Entry 2ORJ (X-ray diffraction, 1.80 A resolution); this record covers chains B and C of the 3 polymer chains in the assembly.

# Chain B (and C)
Protein: Pulmonary surfactant-associated protein D
Organism: Homo sapiens
Notes: fragment: head and neck domain; chain C of this document is another copy of the same molecule, construct and numbering; everything in this record applies to it too
Reference sequence: P35247 (SFTPD_HUMAN); residues 203-355 here correspond to UniProt positions 223-375 (UniProt number = residue number + 20)
Chain sequence (160 residues; row label = number of the first residue in the row):
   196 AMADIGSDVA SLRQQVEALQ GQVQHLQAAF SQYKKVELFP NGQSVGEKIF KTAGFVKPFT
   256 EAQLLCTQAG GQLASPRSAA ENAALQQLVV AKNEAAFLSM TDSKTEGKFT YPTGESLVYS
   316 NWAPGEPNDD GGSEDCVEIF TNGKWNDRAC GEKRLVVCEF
Unresolved in the structure: 196-204
Construct notes: cloning artifact (196-202)
Cystine bridges: Cys-261/Cys-353, Cys-331/Cys-345
Metal / ion sites: Ca2+ site 1: Asp-297, Glu-301, Asp-324, Glu-329, Asp-330; Ca2+ site 2: Glu-301, Asp-330; Ca2+ site 3: Glu-321, Asn-323, Glu-329, Asn-341, Asp-342 (together with 2-acetamido-2-deoxy-alpha-D-mannopyranose)
Ligand contacts: 2-acetamido-2-deoxy-alpha-D-mannopyranose (BM3): Glu-321, Asn-323, Asp-325, Glu-329, Asn-341, Asp-342, Arg-343

# Interface between chain B and chain C
Residue-residue contacts (38; chain B residue first):
  Leu-207(B) / Leu-207(C)  hydrophobic
  Leu-207(B) / Arg-208(C)
  Gln-210(B) / Val-211(C)
  Gln-210(B) / Gln-215(C)
  Leu-214(B) / Leu-214(C)  hydrophobic
  Leu-214(B) / Gln-215(C)
  Leu-214(B) / Val-218(C)  hydrophobic
  Gln-217(B) / Val-218(C)
  Gln-217(B) / Gln-219(C)
  Gln-217(B) / Gln-222(C)  hydrogen bond
  Val-218(B) / Val-218(C)  hydrophobic
  Leu-221(B) / Leu-221(C)  hydrophobic
  Leu-221(B) / Phe-225(C)  hydrophobic
  Ala-224(B) / Phe-225(C)  hydrophobic
  Phe-225(B) / Phe-225(C)
  Gln-227(B) / Glu-242(C)  hydrogen bond (side chain-backbone)
  Gln-227(B) / Ile-244(C)
  Gln-227(B) / Phe-355(C)  hydrogen bond (side chain-backbone)
  Tyr-228(B) / Phe-225(C)  hydrophobic
  Tyr-228(B) / Tyr-228(C)
  Tyr-228(B) / Lys-229(C)
  Tyr-228(B) / Glu-232(C)
  Tyr-228(B) / Leu-233(C)
  Tyr-228(B) / Ile-244(C)
  Lys-230(B) / Gly-265(C)
  Lys-230(B) / Phe-355(C)
  Val-231(B) / Glu-232(C)
  Val-231(B) / Ile-244(C)  hydrophobic
  Val-231(B) / Lys-246(C)  hydrogen bond (backbone-side chain)
  Val-231(B) / Phe-355(C)  hydrophobic
  Glu-232(B) / Tyr-228(C)  hydrogen bond
  Glu-232(B) / Glu-232(C)
  Glu-232(B) / Lys-246(C)
  Phe-234(B) / Lys-246(C)  hydrogen bond (backbone-side chain)
  Phe-234(B) / Ala-248(C)  hydrophobic
  Phe-234(B) / Ala-264(C)  hydrophobic
  Phe-234(B) / Cys-353(C)  hydrophobic
  Phe-234(B) / Phe-355(C)  hydrophobic
Interface residues without a listed pair, chain B (17 interface residues in all): Val-211, Pro-235, Lys-287
Interface residues without a listed pair, chain C (28 interface residues in all): Ser-239, Lys-243, Thr-247, Phe-250, Leu-260, Val-351

# In short
Chain B and chain C form an interface of 17 and 28 residues respectively, with 6 hydrogen bonds. Polar pairs
include Gln-217(B)/Gln-222(C), Gln-227(B)/Glu-242(C) and Gln-227(B)/Phe-355(C). Ligands of chain B:
2-acetamido-2-deoxy-alpha-D-mannopyranose. Glu-321(B), Asn-323(B), Glu-329(B), Asn-341(B) and Asp-342(B)
coordinate Ca2+ site 3.
Chain B and chain C are both Pulmonary surfactant-associated protein D (Homo sapiens); the structure, crystal
structure of the trimeric neck and carbohydrate recognition domain of human surfactant protein D in ..., was
determined by X-ray diffraction (same publication as 2ORK and 2OS9).
